PDB entry 8ACP | electron microscopy, 4.50 A resolution (low resolution: residue-level contacts below are approximate; hydrogen-bond / salt-bridge calls are withheld) | chains B and D of the 8 polymer chains in the assembly

[Chain B]
Protein: DNA-directed RNA polymerase subunit alpha
From: Escherichia coli
Notes: EC 2.7.7.6
UniProtKB: P0A7Z4 (RPOA_ECOLI); residue numbers follow UniProt; this construct covers 1-329
Amino-acid sequence (329 residues; each row starts with the number of its first residue):
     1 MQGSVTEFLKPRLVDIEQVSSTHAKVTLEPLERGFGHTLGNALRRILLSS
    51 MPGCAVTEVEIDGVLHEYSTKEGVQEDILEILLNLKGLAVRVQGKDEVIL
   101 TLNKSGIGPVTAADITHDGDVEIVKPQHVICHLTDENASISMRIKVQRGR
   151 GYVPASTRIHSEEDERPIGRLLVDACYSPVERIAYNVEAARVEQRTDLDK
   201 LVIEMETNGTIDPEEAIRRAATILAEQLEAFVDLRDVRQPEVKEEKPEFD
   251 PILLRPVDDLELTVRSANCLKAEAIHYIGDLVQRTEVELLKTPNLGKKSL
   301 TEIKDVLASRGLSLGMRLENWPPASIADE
Unresolved in the structure: 1-5, 159, 235-329
Curated features (UniProtKB/Swiss-Prot):
  - region: E162 to E165 (Required for interaction with Crp at class II promoters)
  - modified residue: R265 (ADP-ribosylarginine), K297 (N6-acetyllysine), K298 (N6-acetyllysine)

[Chain D]
Protein: DNA-directed RNA polymerase subunit beta'
From: Escherichia coli K-12
Notes: EC 2.7.7.6
UniProtKB: P0A8T8 (RPOC_ECO57); numbering as in UniProt (aligned over 1-1406)
Amino-acid sequence (1406 residues; numbered 1 to 1406; the number before each row is that of its first residue):
     1 MKDLLKFLKAQTKTEEFDAIKIALASPDMIRSWSFGEVKKPETINYRTFK
    51 PERDGLFCARIFGPVKDYECLCGKYKRLKHRGVICEKCGVEVTQTKVRRE
   101 RMGHIELASPTAHIWFLKSLPSRIGLLLDMPLRDIERVLYFESYVVIEGG
   151 MTNLERQQILTEEQYLDALEEFGDEFDAKMGAEAIQALLKSMDLEQECEQ
   201 LREELNETNSETKRKKLTKRIKLLEAFVQSGNKPEWMILTVLPVLPPDLR
   251 PLVPLDGGRFATSDLNDLYRRVINRNNRLKRLLDLAAPDIIVRNEKRMLQ
   301 EAVDALLDNGRRGRAITGSNKRPLKSLADMIKGKQGRFRQNLLGKRVDYS
   351 GRSVITVGPYLRLHQCGLPKKMALELFKPFIYGKLELRGLATTIKAAKKM
   401 VEREEAVVWDILDEVIREHPVLLNRAPTLHRLGIQAFEPVLIEGKAIQLH
   451 PLVCAAYNADFDGDQMAVHVPLTLEAQLEARALMMSTNNILSPANGEPII
   501 VPSQDVVLGLYYMTRDCVNAKGEGMVLTGPKEAERLYRSGLASLHARVKV
   551 RITEYEKDANGELVAKTSLKDTTVGRAILWMIVPKGLPYSIVNQALGKKA
   601 ISKMLNTCYRILGLKPTVIFADQIMYTGFAYAARSGASVGIDDMVIPEKK
   651 HEIISEAEAEVAEIQEQFQSGLVTAGERYNKVIDIWAAANDRVSKAMMDN
   701 LQTETVINRDGQEEKQVSFNSIYMMADSGARGSAAQIRQLAGMRGLMAKP
   751 DGSIIETPITANFREGLNVLQYFISTHGARKGLADTALKTANSGYLTRRL
   801 VDVAQDLVVTEDDCGTHEGIMMTPVIEGGDVKEPLRDRVLGRVTAEDVLK
   851 PGTADILVPRNTLLHEQWCDLLEENSVDAVKVRSVVSCDTDFGVCAHCYG
   901 RDLARGHIINKGEAIGVIAAQSIGEPGTQLTMRTFHIGGAASRAAAESSI
   951 QVKNKGSIKLSNVKSVVNSSGKLVITSRNTELKLIDEFGRTKESYKVPYG
  1001 AVLAKGDGEQVAGGETVANWDPHTMPVITEVSGFVRFTDMIDGQTITRQT
  1051 DELTGLSSLVVLDSAERTAGGKDLRPALKIVDAQGNDVLIPGTDMPAQYF
  1101 LPGKAIVQLEDGVQISSGDTLARIPQESGGTKDITGGLPRVADLFEARRP
  1151 KEPAILAEISGIVSFGKETKGKRRLVITPVDGSDPYEEMIPKWRQLNVFE
  1201 GERVERGDVISDGPEAPHDILRLRGVHAVTRYIVNEVQDVYRLQGVKIND
  1251 KHIEVIVRQMLRKATIVNAGSSDFLEGEQVEYSRVKIANRELEANGKVGA
  1301 TYSRDLLGITKASLATESFISAASFQETTRVLTEAAVAGKRDELRGLKEN
  1351 VIVGRLIPAGTGYAYHQDRMRRRAAGEAPAAPQVTAEDASASLAELLNAG
  1401 LGGSDN
Unresolved in the structure: 1-15, 934-947, 1127-1135, 1376-1406
Curated features (UniProtKB/Swiss-Prot):
  - binding site (Zn(2+)): C70, C72, C85, C88, C814, C888, C895, C898
  - binding site (Mg(2+)): D460, D462, D464
  - modified residue: K972 (N6-acetyllysine)

[Chain B / chain D interface]
Pairs across the interface (25):
  R44(B) with R538(D)
  L48(B) with R538(D)
  L79(B) with V526(D)
  E80(B) with R551(D)
  L83(B) with L527(D); T528(D); R551(D)
  N84(B) with R551(D)
  K86(B) with T528(D)
  Y152(B) with R535(D); L536(D); L541(D)
  C176(B) with R535(D)
  V180(B) with R535(D)
  E181(B) with K531(D); E532(D); E534(D)
  R182(B) with K531(D); E534(D); M581(D)
  R191(B) with W409(D); D413(D)
  E193(B) with W409(D)
  T196(B) with K370(D); L441(D)
Also at the interface, not in a pair above, chain B (16 interface residues in all): I183
Also at the interface, not in a pair above, chain D (21 interface residues in all): A406, I442, E443, S539, L569

[Overview]
The interface between chain B and chain D involves 16 residues on one side and 21 on the other. UniProt lists
8 Zn2+-binding residues and 3 Mg2+-binding residues on chain D.
Chain B is DNA-directed RNA polymerase subunit alpha (Escherichia coli) and chain D is DNA-directed RNA
polymerase subunit beta' (Escherichia coli K-12); the structure, RNA polymerase at U-rich pause bound to
regulatory RNA putL - inactive, open clamp state, was determined by electron microscopy (same publication as
8ABY, 8ABZ, 8AC0, 8AC1, 8AC2 and 8AD1).
